6BMI - chains B and C of the 3 polymer chains in the assembly; structure by X-ray diffraction, 3.90 A resolution.

[Chain B (and C)]
Molecule: Glutamate transporter homolog
Organism: Pyrococcus horikoshii
Notes: chain C of this document is another copy of the same molecule, construct and numbering; everything in this record applies to it too
Reference sequence: O59010 (GLT_PYRHO); numbering as in UniProt (aligned over 1-417)
Sequence (420 residues; numbered 1 to 420; the number before each row is that of its first residue):
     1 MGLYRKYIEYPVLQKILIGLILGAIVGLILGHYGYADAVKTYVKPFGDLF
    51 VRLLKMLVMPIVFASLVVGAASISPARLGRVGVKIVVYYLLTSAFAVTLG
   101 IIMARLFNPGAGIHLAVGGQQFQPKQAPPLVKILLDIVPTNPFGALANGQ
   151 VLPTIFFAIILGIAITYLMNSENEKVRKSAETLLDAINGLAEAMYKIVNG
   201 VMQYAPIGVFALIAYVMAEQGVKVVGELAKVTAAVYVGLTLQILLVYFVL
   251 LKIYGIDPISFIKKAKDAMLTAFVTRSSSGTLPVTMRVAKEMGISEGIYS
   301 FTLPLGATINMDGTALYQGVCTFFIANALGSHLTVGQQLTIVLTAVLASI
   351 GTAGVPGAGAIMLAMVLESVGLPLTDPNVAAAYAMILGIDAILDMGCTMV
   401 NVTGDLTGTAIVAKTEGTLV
Not modelled in the structure: 1-8, 349-360, 417-420 (chain C: 1-8, 417-420)
Sequence notes: engineered mutation Cys397 (Arg in O59010); expression tag (418-420)
Bound ions: Na+: Gly306, Asn310, Asp405
Ligand contacts: serine (SER): Arg276, Ser277, Ser278, Met311, Thr314, Asp394, Thr398, Asn401
From the paper describing this entry:
  - mutagenesis - G396S/R397C (500 +/- 200 uM): decreased binding to TBOA
  - mutagenesis - G396S/R397C (120 +/- 20 uM): increased binding to benzylserine
  - mutagenesis - G396S/R397C (280 +/- 60 uM): increased binding to benzylcysteine

[Chain B / chain C interface]
Contacting residue pairs (49):
  Pro45(B) with Val131(C), hydrophobic; Leu135(C)
  Asp48(B) with Leu135(C)
  Leu49(B) with Leu135(C); Val138(C), hydrophobic
  Arg52(B) with Leu135(C), hydrogen bond (side chain-backbone); Asp136(C), salt bridge; Val138(C), hydrogen bond (side chain-backbone); Thr140(C)
  Leu53(B) with Val138(C), hydrophobic; Phe156(C), hydrophobic
  Lys55(B) with Thr140(C)
  Met56(B) with Pro139(C); Thr140(C); Pro142(C); Phe156(C), hydrophobic; Phe157(C), hydrophobic; Ile160(C), hydrophobic
  Met59(B) with Asn141(C); Phe143(C)
  Pro60(B) with Pro142(C), hydrophobic; Phe143(C)
  Leu146(B) with Asn141(C), hydrogen bond (backbone-side chain); Phe143(C), hydrophobic
  Ala147(B) with Asn141(C), hydrogen bond (backbone-side chain); Phe143(C); Gly144(C), hydrogen bond (backbone-backbone); Ala147(C), hydrophobic
  Gly149(B) with Asn141(C)
  Asp185(B) with Lys175(C), salt bridge; Lys178(C), salt bridge; Ser179(C); Thr182(C)
  Ala186(B) with Thr182(C); Leu183(C)
  Asn188(B) with Ser179(C), hydrogen bond
  Gly189(B) with Leu168(C); Ser179(C); Leu183(C)
  Leu190(B) with Leu161(C), hydrophobic; Leu183(C)
  Glu192(B) with Leu168(C); Val176(C)
  Ala193(B) with Ala164(C); Leu168(C)
  Met194(B) with Phe157(C), hydrophobic
  Lys196(B) with Tyr167(C)
  Ile197(B) with Ile160(C), hydrophobic; Ala164(C), hydrophobic
Interface residues without a listed pair, chain B (25 interface residues in all): Asn148, Glu181, Thr182
Interface residues without a listed pair, chain C (26 interface residues in all): Ile165, Ala180

[Overview]
The interface between chain B and chain C involves 25 residues on one side and 26 on the other, with 6
hydrogen bonds and 3 salt bridges. Among the polar pairs are Arg52(B)-Asp136(C), Asp185(B)-Lys175(C) and
Asp185(B)-Lys178(C). The paper reports that G396S/R397C of chain B reduce binding to TBOA; G396S/R397C of
chain B increase binding to benzylserine.
Chain B and chain C are both Glutamate transporter homolog (Pyrococcus horikoshii); the structure, Crystal
Structure of GltPh R397C in complex with L-Serine, was determined by X-ray diffraction (same publication as
6BAT, 6BAU and 6BAV).
